Entry 2W6E (X-ray diffraction, 6.50 A resolution (low resolution: residue-level contacts below are approximate; hydrogen-bond / salt-bridge calls are withheld)); this record covers chains A and G of the 7 polymer chains in the assembly.

# Chain A
Protein: ATP synthase subunit alpha heart isoform, mitochondrial
Source organism: Bos taurus
Notes: EC 3.6.3.14
UniProtKB: P19483 (ATPA1_BOVIN); residues -42 to 510 here correspond to UniProt positions 1-553 (UniProt number = residue number + 43)
Amino-acid sequence (553 residues; row label = number of the first residue in the row; numbers below 1 keep their minus sign (Met-42 is residue -42)):
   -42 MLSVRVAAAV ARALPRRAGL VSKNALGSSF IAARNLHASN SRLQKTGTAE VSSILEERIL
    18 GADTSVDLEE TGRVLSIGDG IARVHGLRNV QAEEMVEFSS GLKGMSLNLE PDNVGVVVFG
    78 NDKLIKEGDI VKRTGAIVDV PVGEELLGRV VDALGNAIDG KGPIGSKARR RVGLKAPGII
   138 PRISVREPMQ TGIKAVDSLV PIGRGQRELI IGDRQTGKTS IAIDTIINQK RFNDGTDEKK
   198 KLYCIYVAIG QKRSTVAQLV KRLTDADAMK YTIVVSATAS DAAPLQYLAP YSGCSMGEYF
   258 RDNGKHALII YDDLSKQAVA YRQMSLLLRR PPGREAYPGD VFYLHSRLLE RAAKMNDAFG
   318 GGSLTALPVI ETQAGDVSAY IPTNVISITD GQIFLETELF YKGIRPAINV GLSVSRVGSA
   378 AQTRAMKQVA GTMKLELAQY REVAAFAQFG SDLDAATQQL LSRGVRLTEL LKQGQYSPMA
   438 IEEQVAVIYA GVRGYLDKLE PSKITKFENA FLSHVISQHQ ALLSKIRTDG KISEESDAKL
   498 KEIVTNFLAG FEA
Not modelled in the structure: -42 to 23
Curated features (UniProtKB/Swiss-Prot):
  - binding site (ATP): Gln172, Gly174, Lys175, Thr176, Ser177, Gln430, Gln432
  - binding site (Mg(2+)): Thr176, Asp269
  - site: Ser370 (Required for activity)
  - modified residue: Gln1 (Pyrrolidone carboxylic acid), Ser10 (Phosphoserine), Ser22 (Phosphoserine), Ser33 (Phosphoserine), Ser63 (Phosphoserine), Lys80 (N6-acetyllysine), Lys83 (N6-acetyllysine), Lys89 (N6-acetyllysine), Thr91 (Phosphothreonine), Lys118 (N6-acetyllysine), Ser123 (Phosphoserine), Lys124 (N6-acetyllysine), Ser141 (Phosphoserine), Arg161 (Omega-N-methylarginine), Lys187 (N6-acetyllysine), Lys196 (N6-acetyllysine), Lys197 (N6-acetyllysine), Lys218 (N6-acetyllysine), Lys262 (N6-acetyllysine), Lys384 (N6-acetyllysine) and 6 more in UniProt
  - glycosylation: Ser33 (O-linked (GlcNAc) serine)

# Chain G
Protein: ATP synthase subunit gamma, mitochondrial
Source organism: Bos taurus
Notes: EC 3.6.3.14
UniProtKB: P05631 (ATPG_BOVIN); residues -24 to 273 here correspond to UniProt positions 1-298 (UniProt number = residue number + 25)
Amino-acid sequence (298 residues; row label = number of the first residue in the row; numbers below 1 keep their minus sign (Met-24 is residue -24)):
   -24 MFSRAGVAGL SAWTVQPQWI QVRNMATLKD ITRRLKSIKN IQKITKSMKM VAAAKYARAE
    36 RELKPARVYG VGSLALYEKA DIKTPEDKKK HLIIGVSSDR GLCGAIHSSV AKQMKSEAAN
    96 LAAAGKEVKI IGVGDKIRSI LHRTHSDQFL VTFKEVGRRP PTFGDASVIA LELLNSGYEF
   156 DEGSIIFNRF RSVISYKTEE KPIFSLDTIS SAESMSIYDD IDADVLRNYQ EYSLANIIYY
   216 SLKESTTSEQ SARMTAMDNA SKNASEMIDK LTLTFNRTRQ AVITKELIEI ISGAAALD
Not modelled in the structure: -24 to 0, 45-76, 91-208, 273
Curated features (UniProtKB/Swiss-Prot):
  - modified residue: Lys14 (N6-acetyllysine), Lys24 (N6-succinyllysine), Lys30 (N6-acetyllysine), Lys90 (N6-acetyllysine), Ser121 (Phosphoserine), Lys129 (N6-acetyllysine), Lys172 (N6-acetyllysine), Lys245 (N6-succinyllysine)

# Chain A / chain G interface
Residue-residue contacts (9):
  Arg286(A) with Leu272(G)
  Gly290(A) with Leu262(G)
  Arg291(A) with Leu262(G)
  Phe403(A) with Lys18(G); Ser22(G); Met25(G)
  Phe406(A) with Ile19(G)
  Asp409(A) with Val26(G); Lys30(G)
Other interface residues (no listed pair), chain A (10 interface residues in all): Ala293, Ala331, Glu355, Ala402
Other interface residues (no listed pair), chain G (12 interface residues in all): Lys4, Lys11, Ile258, Ile265

# Overview
10 residues of chain A face 12 of chain G across their interface. UniProt lists 7 ATP-binding residues and
Mg2+-binding residues Thr176(A) and Asp269(A) on chain A.
Chain A is ATP synthase subunit alpha heart isoform, mitochondrial and chain G is ATP synthase subunit gamma,
mitochondrial, both from Bos taurus; the structure, Low resolution structures of bovine mitochondrial
F1-ATPase during controlled dehydration:hydration state 1, was determined by X-ray diffraction together with
2W6F, 2W6G, 2W6H, 2W6I and 2W6J from the same study.
